Entry 5C0C (X-ray diffraction, 1.97 A resolution); this record covers chains A and B of the 5 polymer chains in the assembly.

# Chain A
Name: HLA class I histocompatibility antigen, A-2 alpha chain
Source organism: Homo sapiens
UniProtKB: P01892 (1A02_HUMAN); residues 1-276 here correspond to UniProt positions 25-300 (UniProt number = residue number + 24)
Chain sequence (277 residues; numbered 0 to 276; the number before each row is that of its first residue; numbering starts at 0):
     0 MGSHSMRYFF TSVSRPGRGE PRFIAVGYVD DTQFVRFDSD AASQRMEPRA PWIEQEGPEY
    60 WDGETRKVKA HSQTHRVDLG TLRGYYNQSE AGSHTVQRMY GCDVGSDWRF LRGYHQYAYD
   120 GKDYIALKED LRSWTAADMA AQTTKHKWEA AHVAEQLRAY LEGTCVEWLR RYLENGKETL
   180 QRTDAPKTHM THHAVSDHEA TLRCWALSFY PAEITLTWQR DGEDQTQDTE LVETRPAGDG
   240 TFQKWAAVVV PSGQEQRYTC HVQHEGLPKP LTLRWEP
Not modelled in the structure: 0
Construct notes: initiating methionine (0)
Cystine bridges: C101-C164, C203-C259

# Chain B
Name: Beta-2-microglobulin
Source organism: Homo sapiens
UniProtKB: P61769 (B2MG_HUMAN); residues 1-99 here correspond to UniProt positions 21-119 (UniProt number = residue number + 20)
Chain sequence (100 residues; each row starts with the number of its first residue; numbering starts at 0):
     0 MIQRTPKIQV YSRHPAENGK SNFLNCYVSG FHPSDIEVDL LKNGERIEKV EHSDLSFSKD
    60 WSFYLLYYTE FTPTEKDEYA CRVNHVTLSQ PKIVKWDRDM
Construct notes: initiating methionine (0)
Cystine bridges: C25-C80
UniProt features mapped onto this chain:
  - modified residue: Q2 (Pyrrolidone carboxylic acid)
  - glycosylation: I1 (N-linked (Glc) (glycation) isoleucine), K19 (N-linked (Glc) (glycation) lysine), K41 (N-linked (Glc) (glycation) lysine), K48 (N-linked (Glc) (glycation) lysine), K58 (N-linked (Glc) (glycation) lysine), K91 (N-linked (Glc) (glycation) lysine), K94 (N-linked (Glc) (glycation) lysine)

# Chain A / chain B interface
Contacting residue pairs - 55 pairs, chain A then chain B:
  F8(A) - S55(B)
  F8(A) - F56(B)
  T10(A) - F56(B)
  T10(A) - F62(B)
  V12(A) - S33(B)
  I23(A) - L54(B)
  V25(A) - D53(B)
  V25(A) - L54(B)
  V25(A) - S55(B)
  Y27(A) - S55(B)
  Y27(A) - Y63(B)  hydrogen bond
  Q32(A) - D53(B)  hydrogen bond
  R35(A) - D53(B)  salt bridge
  R48(A) - D53(B)  salt bridge
  S92(A) - M0(B)
  H93(A) - M0(B)
  Q96(A) - H31(B)  hydrogen bond
  Q96(A) - F56(B)
  Q96(A) - W60(B)  hydrogen bond (side chain-backbone)
  Q96(A) - F62(B)
  R97(A) - F56(B)
  M98(A) - K58(B)
  Q115(A) - W60(B)
  Y116(A) - W60(B)
  A117(A) - W60(B)
  D119(A) - M0(B)
  D119(A) - I1(B)
  D119(A) - H31(B)
  G120(A) - H31(B)
  G120(A) - W60(B)
  D122(A) - W60(B)  hydrogen bond
  T190(A) - D98(B)  hydrogen bond
  H192(A) - D98(B)  salt bridge
  R202(A) - D98(B)  salt bridge
  W204(A) - D98(B)  hydrogen bond
  W204(A) - M99(B)
  V231(A) - Q8(B)
  E232(A) - K6(B)  salt bridge
  E232(A) - Q8(B)
  E232(A) - Y26(B)
  E232(A) - S28(B)  hydrogen bond
  R234(A) - Q8(B)
  R234(A) - Y10(B)
  R234(A) - M99(B)  hydrogen bond (side chain-backbone)
  P235(A) - Y10(B)  hydrogen bond (backbone-side chain)
  P235(A) - N24(B)
  P235(A) - Y26(B)
  A236(A) - R12(B)  hydrogen bond (backbone-side chain)
  A236(A) - N24(B)  hydrogen bond (backbone-side chain)
  G237(A) - R12(B)  hydrogen bond (backbone-side chain)
  G237(A) - L65(B)
  Q242(A) - Y10(B)
  Q242(A) - S11(B)  hydrogen bond (side chain-backbone)
  Q242(A) - R12(B)  hydrogen bond (side chain-backbone)
  W244(A) - M99(B)  hydrogen bond (side chain-backbone)
Other interface residues (no listed pair), chain A (37 interface residues in all): F9, T94, K121, T233, D238
Other interface residues (no listed pair), chain B (25 interface residues in all): H13, D59

# In short
37 residues of chain A and 25 residues of chain B are in contact, with 16 hydrogen bonds and 5 salt bridges.
Polar pairs include R35(A)-D53(B), R48(A)-D53(B) and H192(A)-D98(B).
Chain A is HLA class I histocompatibility antigen, A-2 alpha chain and chain B is Beta-2-microglobulin, both
from Homo sapiens; the structure, 1E6 TCR in complex with HLA-A02 carrying RQFGPDWIVA, was determined by X-ray
diffraction, deposited together with 5C07, 5C08, 5C09, 5C0A, 5C0B, 5C0D and 6 further entries.
